PDB entry 7MZH | X-ray diffraction, 2.10 A resolution | chains H and L of the 3 polymer chains in the assembly

== Chain H ==
Protein: WCSL 119 heavy chain
Organism: Homo sapiens
Sequence (221 residues; numbered 1 to 221; the number before each row is that of its first residue):
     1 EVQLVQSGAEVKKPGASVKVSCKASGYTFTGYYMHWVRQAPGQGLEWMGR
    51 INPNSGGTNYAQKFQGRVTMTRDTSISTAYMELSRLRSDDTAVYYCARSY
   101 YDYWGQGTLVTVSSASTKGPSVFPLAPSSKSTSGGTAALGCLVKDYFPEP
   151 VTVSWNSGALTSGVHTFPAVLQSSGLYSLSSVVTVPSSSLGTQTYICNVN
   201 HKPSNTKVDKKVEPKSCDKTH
Not modelled in the structure: 133-134, 218-221
Disulfide bonds: Cys22-Cys96, Cys141-Cys197

== Chain L ==
Protein: WCSL 119 light chain
Organism: Homo sapiens
Sequence (216 residues; each row starts with the number of its first residue):
     1 QSVLTQPPSVSEAPRQRVTISCSGSSSNIGHNAVHWYQQLPGKAPKLLIY
    51 YDDLLPAGVSDRFSGSKSGTSASLAISGLQSEDEADYYCAAWDDILNGPV
   101 FGGGTKLTVLGQPKANPTVTLFPPSSEELQANKATLVCLISDFYPGAVTV
   151 AWKADGSPVKAGVETTKPSKQSNNKYAASSYLSLTPEQWKSHRSYSCQVT
   201 HEGSTVEKTVAPTECS
Not modelled in the structure: 1, 216
Disulfide bonds: Cys22-Cys89, Cys138-Cys197

== Interface between chain H and chain L ==
Cross-chain cystine bridges: Cys217(H)-Cys215(L)
Pairs across the interface (62; chain H residue first):
  Val37(H) - Phe101(L)  hydrophobic
  Gln39(H) - Gln39(L)  hydrogen bond
  Gln39(H) - Tyr88(L)  hydrogen bond
  Gly42(H) - Lys167(L)  hydrogen bond (backbone-side chain)
  Gln43(H) - Tyr88(L)
  Gly44(H) - Tyr88(L)
  Leu45(H) - Tyr88(L)  hydrophobic
  Leu45(H) - Phe101(L)
  Trp47(H) - Pro99(L)
  Trp47(H) - Phe101(L)
  Arg50(H) - Trp92(L)
  Arg50(H) - Asn97(L)
  Asn59(H) - Asn97(L)
  Tyr95(H) - Gln39(L)  hydrogen bond
  Tyr95(H) - Lys43(L)
  Tyr95(H) - Ala44(L)  hydrophobic
  Tyr95(H) - Pro45(L)
  Tyr100(H) - His35(L)
  Tyr100(H) - Tyr37(L)  hydrogen bond (backbone-side chain)
  Tyr100(H) - Leu47(L)  hydrophobic
  Tyr100(H) - Tyr50(L)  hydrophobic
  Tyr101(H) - Tyr37(L)
  Tyr101(H) - Leu47(L)
  Tyr101(H) - Pro99(L)
  Tyr101(H) - Phe101(L)  hydrophobic
  Asp102(H) - Leu47(L)
  Trp104(H) - Tyr37(L)
  Trp104(H) - Pro45(L)
  Gly105(H) - Ala44(L)
  Val122(H) - Glu127(L)
  Phe123(H) - Ser125(L)
  Phe123(H) - Glu127(L)
  Phe123(H) - Glu128(L)
  Pro124(H) - Ser125(L)
  Pro124(H) - Glu127(L)
  Leu125(H) - Phe122(L)  hydrophobic
  Ala126(H) - Phe122(L)
  Ala138(H) - Thr120(L)
  Ala138(H) - Phe122(L)
  Leu142(H) - Tyr181(L)  hydrophobic
  Lys144(H) - Glu128(L)  salt bridge
  Lys144(H) - Lys133(L)
  Lys144(H) - Thr135(L)  hydrogen bond
  His165(H) - Ser169(L)  hydrogen bond
  His165(H) - Lys170(L)
  His165(H) - Gln171(L)
  His165(H) - Ala177(L)
  Phe167(H) - Ile140(L)
  Phe167(H) - Ala177(L)  hydrophobic
  Phe167(H) - Ala178(L)
  Phe167(H) - Ser179(L)
  Pro168(H) - Thr166(L)
  Pro168(H) - Ser169(L)
  Val170(H) - Glu164(L)
  Val170(H) - Thr166(L)
  Leu171(H) - Glu164(L)
  Leu179(H) - Tyr181(L)
  Ser180(H) - Val137(L)
  Ser180(H) - Tyr181(L)  hydrogen bond
  Val182(H) - Leu139(L)  hydrophobic
  Lys210(H) - Glu127(L)  salt bridge
  Cys217(H) - Cys215(L)  disulfide
Other interface residues (no listed pair), chain H (39 interface residues in all): His35, Glu46, Gln106, Leu139, Val164, Ala169
Other interface residues (no listed pair), chain L (40 interface residues in all): Lys46, Ala90, Gly98, Gly103, Ala131, Ser172

== In short ==
39 residues of chain H face 40 of chain L across their interface; the contacts include 1 disulfide bond, 8
hydrogen bonds and 2 salt bridges. Polar contacts include Lys144(H)-Glu128(L), Lys210(H)-Glu127(L) and
Gln39(H)-Gln39(L).
Chain H is WCSL 119 heavy chain and chain L is WCSL 119 light chain, both from Homo sapiens; the structure,
SARS-CoV-2 receptor binding domain bound to Fab WCSL 119, was determined by X-ray diffraction together with
7MZF, 7MZJ and 7MZK from the same study.
